Entry 7F03 (electron microscopy, 3.29 A resolution); this record covers chains B and F of the 6 polymer chains in the assembly.

[Chain B (and F)]
Name: Heme exporter protein B
From: Escherichia coli BL21(DE3)
Notes: chain F of this document is another copy of the same molecule, construct and numbering; everything in this record applies to it too
UniProt: P0ABL8 (CCMB_ECOLI); residue numbers follow UniProt; this construct covers 1-220
Sequence (220 residues; numbered 1 to 220; the number before each row is that of its first residue):
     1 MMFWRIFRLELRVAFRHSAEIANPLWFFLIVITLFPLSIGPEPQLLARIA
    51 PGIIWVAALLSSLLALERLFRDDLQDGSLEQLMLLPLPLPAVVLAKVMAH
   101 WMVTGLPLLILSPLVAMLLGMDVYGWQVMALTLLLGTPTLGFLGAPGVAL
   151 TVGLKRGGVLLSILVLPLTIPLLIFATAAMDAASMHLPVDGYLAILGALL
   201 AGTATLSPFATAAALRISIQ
Small-molecule neighbours: 1,2-Distearoyl-sn-glycerophosphoethanolamine (3PE): His17, Ala19, Trp26, Leu114, Met117

[Chain B / chain F interface]
Contacting residue pairs - 62 pairs, chain B then chain F:
  Ala14(B) with Arg156(F)
  Arg16(B) with Arg156(F)
  Glu20(B) with Arg156(F), salt bridge
  Asn23(B) with Val159(F); Ile163(F)
  Phe27(B) with Val159(F), hydrophobic; Ser162(F); Ile163(F), hydrophobic
  Ile30(B) with Ile163(F), hydrophobic; Leu166(F), hydrophobic
  Leu34(B) with Val56(F); Leu166(F), hydrophobic; Leu173(F)
  Phe35(B) with Phe35(F), hydrophobic; Val56(F), hydrophobic
  Leu37(B) with Ile170(F), hydrophobic
  Ser38(B) with Gly52(F); Val56(F); Leu173(F); Thr177(F)
  Ile39(B) with Ile49(F), hydrophobic
  Glu42(B) with Arg48(F), salt bridge
  Leu45(B) with Arg48(F); Ile49(F), hydrophobic
  Arg48(B) with Glu42(F), salt bridge; Leu45(F)
  Ile49(B) with Phe35(F), hydrophobic; Ile39(F), hydrophobic; Ile49(F), hydrophobic
  Gly52(B) with Phe35(F)
  Ile53(B) with Phe35(F)
  Val56(B) with Phe35(F), hydrophobic; Leu60(F), hydrophobic
  Leu59(B) with Phe27(F), hydrophobic
  Leu60(B) with Phe27(F), hydrophobic; Leu60(F), hydrophobic; Leu64(F), hydrophobic
  Leu63(B) with Phe27(F), hydrophobic; Leu64(F), hydrophobic
  Leu64(B) with Leu64(F), hydrophobic; Glu67(F); Gly157(F); Gly158(F); Ser162(F)
  Glu67(B) with Arg71(F), salt bridge
  Arg68(B) with Arg156(F); Gly157(F), hydrogen bond (side chain-backbone); Gly158(F)
  Arg71(B) with Arg71(F)
  Asp72(B) with Lys155(F)
  Gly158(B) with Ala19(F)
  Val159(B) with Ala22(F), hydrophobic
  Ser162(B) with Ala19(F); Ala22(F); Asn23(F); Trp26(F)
  Ile163(B) with Trp26(F)
  Val165(B) with Asn23(F)
  Leu166(B) with Asn23(F); Trp26(F), hydrophobic; Ile30(F)
  Asp181(B) with Ser38(F)
Other interface residues (no listed pair), chain B (45 interface residues in all): Val13, Pro24, Trp26, Val31, Arg156, Gly157, Leu161, Pro167, Ile170, Leu173, Ile174, Thr177
Other interface residues (no listed pair), chain F (41 interface residues in all): Arg16, Ser18, Glu20, Val31, Leu34, Leu37, Leu59, Leu63, Leu160, Pro167, Ile174

[In short]
45 residues of chain B and 41 residues of chain F are in contact, with 1 hydrogen bond and 4 salt bridges.
Polar contacts include Glu20(B)-Arg156(F), Glu42(B)-Arg48(F) and Glu67(B)-Arg71(F). Chain B binds
1,2-Distearoyl-sn-glycerophosphoethanolamine.
Both chains are Heme exporter protein B (Escherichia coli BL21(DE3)). Entry 7F03 (Cytochrome c-type biogenesis
protein CcmABCD from E. coli in complex with ANP) was determined by electron microscopy together with 7F02,
7F04, 7VFJ and 7VFP from the same study.
